PDB entry 9KCH | electron microscopy, 4.19 A resolution (low resolution: residue-level contacts below are approximate; hydrogen-bond / salt-bridge calls are withheld) | chains C and D of the 8 polymer chains in the assembly

[Chain C (and D)]
Name: Tol-Pal system protein TolQ
Organism: Escherichia coli K-12
Notes: chain D of this document is another copy of the same molecule, construct and numbering; everything in this record applies to it too
UniProt: P0ABU9 (TOLQ_ECOLI); residues 1-230 here = UniProt positions 1-230
Chain sequence (230 residues; numbered 1 to 230; the number before each row is that of its first residue):
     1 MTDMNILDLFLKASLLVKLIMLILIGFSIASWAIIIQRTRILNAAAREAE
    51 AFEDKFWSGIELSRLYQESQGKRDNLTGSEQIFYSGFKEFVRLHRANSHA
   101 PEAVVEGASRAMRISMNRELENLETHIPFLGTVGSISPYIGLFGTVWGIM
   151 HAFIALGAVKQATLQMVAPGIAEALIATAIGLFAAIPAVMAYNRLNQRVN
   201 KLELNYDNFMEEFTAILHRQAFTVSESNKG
Disordered / not traced: 1-6, 225-230 (chain D: 1-5, 225-230)

[How chain C and chain D interact]
Contacting residue pairs (26):
  Leu-9(C) / Ile-154(D)
  Trp-57(C) / Arg-92(D)
  Trp-57(C) / Arg-110(D)
  Gly-59(C) / Arg-92(D)
  Leu-164(C) / Phe-153(D)
  Leu-164(C) / Leu-156(D)
  Gln-165(C) / Leu-156(D)
  Gln-165(C) / Gly-157(D)
  Gln-165(C) / Val-159(D)
  Gln-165(C) / Lys-160(D)
  Ala-168(C) / Phe-153(D)
  Ala-168(C) / Gly-157(D)
  Pro-169(C) / Ile-154(D)
  Ile-171(C) / Phe-153(D)
  Glu-173(C) / Ile-154(D)
  Leu-175(C) / Val-146(D)
  Leu-175(C) / Met-150(D)
  Ile-176(C) / Met-150(D)
  Leu-182(C) / Tyr-139(D)
  Leu-182(C) / Phe-143(D)
  Phe-183(C) / Phe-143(D)
  Met-190(C) / Thr-132(D)
  Met-190(C) / Ile-136(D)
  Lys-201(C) / Glu-121(D)
  Leu-204(C) / Arg-113(D)
  Asn-208(C) / Arg-113(D)
Interface residues without a listed pair, chain C (23 interface residues in all): Ser-58, Ala-172, Ala-179, Ile-186, Phe-222, Thr-223
Interface residues without a listed pair, chain D (19 interface residues in all): His-99, Ile-114, Ile-140

[In short]
The interface between chain C and chain D involves 23 residues on one side and 19 on the other.
Both chains are Tol-Pal system protein TolQ (Escherichia coli K-12). Entry 9KCH (Cryo-EM structure of inner
membrane TolQRA complex in CYMAL-6-Neopentyl Glycol detergent micelles) was determined by electron microscopy,
deposited together with 9K49.
